6MDO - chains E and H of the 7 polymer chains in the assembly; structure by electron microscopy, 3.90 A resolution.

[Chain E]
Molecule: Vesicle-fusing ATPase
Organism: Cricetulus griseus
Notes: EC 3.6.4.6
UniProt: P18708 (NSF_CRIGR); numbering as in UniProt (aligned over 1-723)
Amino-acid sequence (768 residues; numbered -23 to 744; the number before each row is that of its first residue; numbers below 1 keep their minus sign (Met-23 is residue -23)):
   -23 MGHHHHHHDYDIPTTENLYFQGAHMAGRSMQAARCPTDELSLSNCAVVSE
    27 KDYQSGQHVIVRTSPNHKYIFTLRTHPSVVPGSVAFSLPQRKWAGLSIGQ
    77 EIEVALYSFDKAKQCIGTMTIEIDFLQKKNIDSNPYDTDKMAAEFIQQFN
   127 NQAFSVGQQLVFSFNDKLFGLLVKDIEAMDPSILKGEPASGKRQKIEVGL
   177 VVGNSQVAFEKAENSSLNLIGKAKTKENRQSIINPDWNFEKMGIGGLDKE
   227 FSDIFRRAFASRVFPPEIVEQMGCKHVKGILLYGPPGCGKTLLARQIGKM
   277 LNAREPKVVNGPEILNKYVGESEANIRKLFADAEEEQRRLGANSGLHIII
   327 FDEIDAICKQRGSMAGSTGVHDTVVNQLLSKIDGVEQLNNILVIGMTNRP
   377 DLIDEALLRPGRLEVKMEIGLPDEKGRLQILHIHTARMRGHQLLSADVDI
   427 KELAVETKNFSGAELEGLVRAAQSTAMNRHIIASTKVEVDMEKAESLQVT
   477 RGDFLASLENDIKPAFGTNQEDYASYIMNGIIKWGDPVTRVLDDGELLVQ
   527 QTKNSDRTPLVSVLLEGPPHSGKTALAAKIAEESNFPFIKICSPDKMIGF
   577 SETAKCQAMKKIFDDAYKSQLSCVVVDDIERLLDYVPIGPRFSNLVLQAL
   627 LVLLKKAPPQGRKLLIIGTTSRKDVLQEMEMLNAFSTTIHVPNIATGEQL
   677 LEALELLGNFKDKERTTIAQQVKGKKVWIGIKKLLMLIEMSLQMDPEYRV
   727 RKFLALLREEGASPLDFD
Unresolved in the structure: -23 to 214, 241-249, 459-464, 739-744
Construct notes: initiating methionine (-23); expression tag (-22 to 0, 724-744); conflict Ile458 (Lys in P18708)
Residues lining bound ligands:
  - ADP (adenosine-5'-diphosphate): Ile220, Pro262, Gly263, Cys264, Gly265, Lys266, Thr267, Leu268, Asn374, Ile406, His410, Gly438, Ala439, Glu442
  - ATP (adenosine-5'-triphosphate): Met504, Asn505, Gly506, Ile507, Ile508, Trp510, Val514, Pro545, His546, Ser547, Gly548, Lys549, Thr550, Ala551, Leu552, Asp604, Ser647, Ile707, Lys708, Leu711
Swiss-Prot annotation at these positions:
  - binding site (ATP): Asn505 to Trp510, Pro545 to Leu552
  - binding site (Mg(2+)): Thr550
  - modified residue: Lys105 (N6-acetyllysine), Ser207 (Phosphoserine), Tyr259 (Phosphotyrosine), Ser569 (Phosphoserine)
Reported in the primary citation:
  - mutagenesis - Y294A, Y294L: decreased catalytic activity on SNARE complex
  - mutagenesis - Y294A (31 +/- 5 ATP min-1), Y294L (26 +/- 2 ATP min-1): unchanged catalytic activity on ATP
  - binding site for ATP: Lys266, Arg385, Arg388
  - conformationally variable residues (loop rearrangement): Asp359 to Val361

[Chain H]
Molecule: Synaptosomal-associated protein 25
Organism: Rattus norvegicus
UniProt: P60881 (SNP25_RAT), isoform P60881-2; residues 1-204 here = UniProt positions 1-204
Amino-acid sequence (207 residues; numbered -2 to 204; the number before each row is that of its first residue; numbers below 1 keep their minus sign (Met-2 is residue -2)):
    -2 MASMAEDADMRNELEEMQRRADQLADESLESTRRMLQLVEESKDAGIRTL
    48 VMLDEQGEQLDRVEEGMNHINQDMKEAEKNLKDLGKCCGLFICPCNKLKS
    98 SDAYKKAWGNNQDGVVASQPARVVDEREQMAISGGFIRRVTNDARENEMD
   148 ENLEQVSGIIGNLRHMALDMGNEIDTQNRQIDRIMEKADSNKTRIDEANQ
   198 RATKMLG
Unresolved in the structure: -2 to 0, 18-204
Construct notes: initiating methionine (-2); expression tag (-1 to 0)
Swiss-Prot annotation at these positions:
  - region: Gly111 to Val120 (Interaction with ZDHHC13 and ZDHHC17)
  - site ((Microbial infection) Cleavage): Arg180, Ile181, Gln197, Arg198
  - modified residue: Thr138 (Phosphothreonine), Ser154 (Phosphoserine), Ser187 (Phosphoserine)
  - lipidation (S-palmitoyl cysteine): Cys85, Cys90, Cys92
  - mutagenesis: Val113 (V113A: Inhibits interaction with ZDHHC13 and ZDHHC17), Gln116 (Q116A: Inhibits interaction with ZDHHC13 and ZDHHC17), Pro117 (P117A: Inhibits interaction with ZDHHC13 and ZDHHC17)

[Interface between chain E and chain H]
Residue-residue contacts (8):
  Lys293(E) - Glu12(H)
  Lys293(E) - Glu13(H)  hydrogen bond (backbone-backbone)
  Tyr294(E) - Glu13(H)
  Tyr294(E) - Gln15(H)
  Val295(E) - Glu12(H)
  Val295(E) - Glu13(H)
  Val295(E) - Gln15(H)
  Ser343(E) - Asn9(H)  hydrogen bond (backbone-side chain)
Interface residues without a listed pair, chain E (6 interface residues in all): Asn292, Thr344
Interface residues without a listed pair, chain H (5 interface residues in all): Met14

[In short]
6 residues of chain E and 5 residues of chain H are in contact, with 2 hydrogen bonds. Polar pairs include
Ser343(E)-Asn9(H) and Lys293(E)-Glu13(H). Ligands of chain E: ATP and ADP. From the paper: a binding site for
ATP at Lys266(E), Arg385(E) and Arg388(E); Y294A and Y294L of chain E reduce catalytic activity on SNARE
complex.
Here chain E is Vesicle-fusing ATPase (Cricetulus griseus) and chain H is Synaptosomal-associated protein 25
(Rattus norvegicus). Entry 6MDO (The D1 and D2 domain rings of NSF engaging the SNAP-25 N-terminus within the
20S supercomplex ...) was determined by electron microscopy (same publication as 6MDM, 6MDN and 6MDP).
